Entry 7NA9 (X-ray diffraction, 1.76 A resolution); this record covers chains A and D.

# Chain A
Name: Botulinum neurotoxin type B
From: Clostridium botulinum
UniProt: P10844 (BXB_CLOBO); residue numbers follow UniProt; this construct covers 1-441
Chain sequence (446 residues; numbered -4 to 441; the number before each row is that of its first residue; numbers below 1 keep their minus sign (Gly-4 is residue -4)):
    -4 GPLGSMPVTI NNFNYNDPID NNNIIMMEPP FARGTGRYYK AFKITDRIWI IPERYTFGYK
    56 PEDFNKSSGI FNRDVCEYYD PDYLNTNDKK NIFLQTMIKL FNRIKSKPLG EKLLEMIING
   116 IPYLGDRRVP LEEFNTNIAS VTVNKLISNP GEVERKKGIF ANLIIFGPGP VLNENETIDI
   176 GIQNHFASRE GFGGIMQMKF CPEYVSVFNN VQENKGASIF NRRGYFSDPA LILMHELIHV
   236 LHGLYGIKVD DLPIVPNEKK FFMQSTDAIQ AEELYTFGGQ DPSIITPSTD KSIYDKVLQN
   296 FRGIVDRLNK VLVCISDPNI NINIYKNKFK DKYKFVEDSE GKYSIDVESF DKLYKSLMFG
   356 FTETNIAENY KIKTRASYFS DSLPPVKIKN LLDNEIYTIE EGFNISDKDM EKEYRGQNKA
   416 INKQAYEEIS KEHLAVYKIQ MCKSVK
Unresolved in the structure: -4 to 1, 62-67
Construct notes: expression tag (-4 to 0)
Ion coordination: Zn2+: His230, His234, Glu268
UniProt features mapped onto this chain:
  - active site: Glu231
  - binding site (Zn(2+)): His230, His234, Glu268

# Chain D
Name: Jsg-C1
From: Vicugna pacos
Chain sequence (134 residues; row label = number of the first residue in the row; numbers below 1 keep their minus sign (Gly-4 is residue -4)):
    -4 GPLGSQVQLV ESGGGLVQTG GSLRLSCAAS GRTFRRNTMG WFRQAPGKVR EFVAAISWSG
    56 DRTYCADSVK GRFTISRDNA KNTVDLLMNS LKPEDTAIYY CAADGTASVF NSYASADRNK
   116 YNYWGQGTQV TVSS

# Chain A / chain D interface
Residue-residue contacts (60; chain A residue first):
  Phe26(A) with Tyr108(D), hydrophobic
  Phe52(A) with Asn106(D), hydrogen bond (backbone-side chain); Tyr108(D), hydrophobic
  Gly53(A) with Arg57(D), hydrogen bond (backbone-side chain); Asn106(D); Ser107(D), hydrogen bond (backbone-backbone)
  Tyr54(A) with Arg57(D); Val104(D), hydrophobic; Phe105(D); Asn106(D)
  Lys55(A) with Arg57(D)
  Asp58(A) with Val104(D)
  Arg68(A) with Arg31(D); Trp53(D)
  Glu72(A) with Ala102(D); Ser103(D)
  Tyr74(A) with Val104(D)
  Val166(A) with Val104(D), hydrophobic
  Glu169(A) with Ser103(D)
  Glu171(A) with Lys115(D), salt bridge
  Ile173(A) with Tyr108(D), hydrophobic
  Asp174(A) with Tyr108(D), hydrogen bond (backbone-side chain)
  Ile175(A) with Tyr108(D)
  Gly176(A) with Tyr108(D), hydrogen bond (backbone-side chain)
  Asn179(A) with Val44(D); Glu46(D); Phe47(D), hydrogen bond (side chain-backbone); Arg113(D), hydrogen bond (backbone-side chain)
  His180(A) with Val44(D)
  Phe181(A) with Tyr108(D); Asp112(D); Arg113(D)
  Arg184(A) with Asp112(D), salt bridge; Asn114(D), hydrogen bond
  Lys243(A) with Asn114(D)
  Val244(A) with Asn114(D), hydrogen bond (backbone-side chain)
  Asp245(A) with Arg113(D), salt bridge; Asn114(D)
  Asp246(A) with Arg45(D), salt bridge; Arg113(D); Asn114(D), hydrogen bond (backbone-side chain); Trp119(D)
  Pro248(A) with Asn117(D); Trp119(D)
  Val250(A) with Gly-1(D); Ser0(D)
  Pro251(A) with Gly-1(D); Ser0(D), hydrogen bond (backbone-backbone)
  Asn252(A) with Leu-2(D); Ser0(D)
  Glu253(A) with Leu-2(D)
  Thr261(A) with Pro-3(D), hydrogen bond (side chain-backbone); Leu-2(D); Gly-1(D), hydrogen bond (backbone-backbone)
  Asp262(A) with Tyr118(D)
  Ala263(A) with Asn117(D), hydrogen bond (backbone-side chain); Tyr118(D), hydrogen bond (backbone-side chain)
  Gln265(A) with Arg113(D); Asn114(D); Tyr116(D), hydrogen bond (side chain-backbone)
Also at the interface, not in a pair above, chain A (35 interface residues in all): Pro165, Lys254
Also at the interface, not in a pair above, chain D (27 interface residues in all): Gly-4
The authors on this interface:
  - pairs named by the authors: Phe26(A)-Tyr108(D) (hydrophobic contact), Glu171(A)-Lys115(D) (salt bridge), Asn179(A)-Arg113(D) (hydrogen bond), Arg184(A)-Asp112(D) (salt bridge), Phe47(D)-Asn179(A) (hydrogen bond)

# Overview
The interface between chain A and chain D involves 35 residues on one side and 27 on the other, with 16
hydrogen bonds and 4 salt bridges. Polar pairs include Glu171(A)-Lys115(D), Arg184(A)-Asp112(D) and
Asp245(A)-Arg113(D). The authors report a hydrophobic contact between Phe26(A) and Tyr108(D); salt bridges
between Glu171(A) and Lys115(D) and Arg184(A) and Asp112(D); hydrogen bonds between Asn179(A) and Arg113(D)
and Phe47(D) and Asn179(A).
Here chain A is Botulinum neurotoxin type B (Clostridium botulinum) and chain D is Jsg-C1 (Vicugna pacos).
Entry 7NA9 (Crystal structure of BoNT/B-LC-JSG-C1) was determined by X-ray diffraction, deposited together
with 7T5F, 7L6V and 7LZP.
